Entry 5BML (X-ray diffraction, 2.95 A resolution); this record covers chains A and B.

# Chain A (and B)
Protein: Rho-associated protein kinase 1
Source organism: Homo sapiens
Notes: EC 2.7.11.1; chain B of this document is another copy of the same molecule, construct and numbering; everything in this record applies to it too
Reference sequence: Q13464 (ROCK1_HUMAN); numbering as in UniProt (aligned over 6-415)
Amino-acid sequence (415 residues; each row starts with the number of its first residue):
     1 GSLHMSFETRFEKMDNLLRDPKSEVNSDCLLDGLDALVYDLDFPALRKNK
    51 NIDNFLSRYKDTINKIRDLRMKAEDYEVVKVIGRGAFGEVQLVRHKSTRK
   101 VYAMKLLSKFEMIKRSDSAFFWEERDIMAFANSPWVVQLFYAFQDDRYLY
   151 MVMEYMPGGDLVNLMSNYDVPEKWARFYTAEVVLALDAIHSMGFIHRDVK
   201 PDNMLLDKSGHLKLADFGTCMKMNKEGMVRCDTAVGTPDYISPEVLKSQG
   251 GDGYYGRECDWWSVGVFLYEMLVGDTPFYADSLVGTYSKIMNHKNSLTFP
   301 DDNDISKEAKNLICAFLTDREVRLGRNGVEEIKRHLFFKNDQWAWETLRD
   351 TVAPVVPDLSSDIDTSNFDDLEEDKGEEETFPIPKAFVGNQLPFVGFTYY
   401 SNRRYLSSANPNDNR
Not modelled in the structure: 1-5, 302-303, 373-377, 406-415 (chain B: 1-4, 374-376, 403-415)
Construct notes: expression tag (1-5)
UniProt features mapped onto this chain:
  - active site: D198 (Proton acceptor)
  - binding site (ATP): I82 to V90, K105
Small-molecule neighbours: 4TW (N-[4-(2-fluoropyridin-4-yl)thiophen-2-yl]-2-{3-[(methylsulfonyl)amino]phenyl}acetamide): I82, R84, G85, A86, F87, G88, E89, V90, A103, K105, L107, F120, E124, V137, M153, E154, Y155, M156, L205, A215, D216, F368

# How chain A and chain B interact
Residue-residue contacts - 85 pairs, chain A then chain B:
  F7(A) with M71(B), hydrophobic; H95(B); S97(B); Y141(B)
  R10(A) with D68(B); L69(B), hydrogen bond (side chain-backbone); R70(B), hydrogen bond (side chain-backbone); M71(B); K72(B); D75(B), salt bridge
  F11(A) with N402(B)
  K13(A) with L69(B)
  M14(A) with I66(B), hydrophobic; L69(B), hydrophobic; R70(B)
  L17(A) with I66(B), hydrophobic
  L18(A) with S27(B)
  E24(A) with R58(B); Y59(B), hydrogen bond (backbone-side chain); T62(B), hydrogen bond
  V25(A) with L34(B), hydrophobic; T62(B); I66(B), hydrophobic
  S27(A) with L18(B)
  C29(A) with Y59(B)
  L30(A) with S27(B); L30(B), hydrophobic; L31(B), hydrophobic
  L31(A) with L30(B), hydrophobic
  L34(A) with V25(B), hydrophobic; L30(B), hydrophobic
  L37(A) with L37(B), hydrophobic; L392(B), hydrophobic
  L41(A) with F387(B), hydrophobic
  N49(A) with F387(B); V388(B), hydrogen bond (side chain-backbone)
  N51(A) with I113(B); V388(B), hydrogen bond (side chain-backbone); G389(B), hydrogen bond (side chain-backbone); N390(B), hydrogen bond; P393(B)
  I52(A) with F387(B), hydrophobic; L392(B), hydrophobic
  F55(A) with L392(B); V395(B), hydrophobic
  R58(A) with E24(B); W122(B); L392(B), hydrogen bond (side chain-backbone); P393(B); V395(B), hydrogen bond (side chain-backbone)
  Y59(A) with E24(B); V395(B), hydrogen bond (side chain-backbone)
  T62(A) with E24(B), hydrogen bond; V25(B)
  I66(A) with M14(B); L17(B), hydrophobic; V25(B), hydrophobic
  D68(A) with R10(B), hydrogen bond (backbone-side chain)
  L69(A) with R10(B), hydrogen bond (backbone-side chain); M14(B), hydrophobic; L17(B), hydrophobic
  R70(A) with R10(B), hydrogen bond (backbone-side chain); M14(B)
  M71(A) with F7(B), hydrophobic
  K72(A) with R10(B)
  D75(A) with R10(B), salt bridge
  H95(A) with F7(B)
  S97(A) with F7(B), hydrogen bond (side chain-backbone)
  T98(A) with F7(B)
  I113(A) with N51(B)
  Y141(A) with F7(B)
  F387(A) with L41(B), hydrophobic; I52(B), hydrophobic; F387(B), hydrophobic
  V388(A) with N49(B), hydrogen bond (backbone-side chain); N51(B), hydrogen bond (backbone-side chain)
  G389(A) with N51(B), hydrogen bond (backbone-side chain)
  N390(A) with N51(B), hydrogen bond
  L392(A) with L37(B), hydrophobic; F55(B), hydrophobic; R58(B), hydrogen bond (backbone-side chain)
  P393(A) with N51(B)
  V395(A) with R58(B), hydrogen bond (backbone-side chain); Y59(B)
  Y400(A) with F11(B)
Also at the interface, not in a pair above, chain A (48 interface residues in all): K65, W122, S401, R403, Y405
Also at the interface, not in a pair above, chain B (50 interface residues in all): S6, K13, D15, C29, G33, K65, T98, F394, G396

# In short
48 residues of chain A face 50 of chain B across their interface; the contacts include 22 hydrogen bonds and 2
salt bridges. Polar pairs include R10(A)-D75(B), R10(A)-L69(B) and R10(A)-R70(B). Bound to chain A: compound
4TW.
Both chains are Rho-associated protein kinase 1 (Homo sapiens). Entry 5BML (ROCK 1 bound to a pyridine
thiazole inhibitor) was determined by X-ray diffraction, deposited together with 4YVC and 4YVE.
